Entry 7A4F (electron microscopy, 3.50 A resolution); this record covers chains BG and EI of the 120 polymer chains in the assembly.

Chain BG (and EI):
Name: Antitermination protein N, 6,7-dimethyl-8-ribityllumazine synthase
Organism: Escherichia virus lambda
Notes: EC 2.5.1.78; chain EI of this document is another copy of the same molecule, construct and numbering; everything in this record applies to it too
Reference sequence: chimeric construct of P03045, O66529: residues 7-23 from P03045 (REGN_LAMBD) positions 6-22 (UniProt number = residue number - 1); residues 32-101 from O66529 positions 85-154 (UniProt number = residue number + 53); residues 114-197 from O66529 positions 1-84 (UniProt number = residue number - 113)
Amino-acid sequence (197 residues; numbered 1 to 197; the number before each row is that of its first residue):
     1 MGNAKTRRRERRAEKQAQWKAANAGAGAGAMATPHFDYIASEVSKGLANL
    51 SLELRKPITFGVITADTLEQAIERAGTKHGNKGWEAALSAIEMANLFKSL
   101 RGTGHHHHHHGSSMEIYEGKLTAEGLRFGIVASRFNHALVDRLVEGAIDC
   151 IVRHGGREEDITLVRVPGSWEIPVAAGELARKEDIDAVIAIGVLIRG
Unresolved in the structure: 1-31, 103-112, 197 (chain EI: 1-31, 103-111, 197)
Construct notes: cloning artifact (1-6); linker (24-31, 102-113); engineered mutation E115 (Gln2 in O66529)
Curated features (UniProtKB/Swiss-Prot):
  - active site: H35 (Proton donor)
  - binding site ((2S)-2-hydroxy-3-oxobutyl phosphate): A32, T33, R74
  - binding site (5-amino-6-(D-ribitylamino)uracil): F60, K82, F135, N136, S169 to E171, V193 to I195

Chain BG / chain EI interface:
Pairs across the interface (15):
  I72(BG) - I72(EI)  hydrophobic
  G76(BG) - N136(EI)
  G76(BG) - H137(EI)
  G76(BG) - A138(EI)
  T77(BG) - L68(EI)
  T77(BG) - N136(EI)
  K78(BG) - F135(EI)
  K78(BG) - N136(EI)  hydrogen bond (backbone-side chain)
  K78(BG) - I195(EI)
  K78(BG) - R196(EI)
  N81(BG) - H137(EI)
  R142(BG) - H137(EI)
  R142(BG) - A138(EI)
  D149(BG) - R134(EI)  salt bridge
  R153(BG) - R134(EI)
Also at the interface, not in a pair above, chain BG (10 interface residues in all): E69, E73
Also at the interface, not in a pair above, chain EI (10 interface residues in all): D141

Overview:
The chain BG/chain EI interface involves 10 residues from each chain, with 1 hydrogen bond and 1 salt bridge.
Among the polar pairs are D149(BG)-R134(EI) and K78(BG)-N136(EI). UniProt lists active-site residue H35(BG), 3
(2S)-2-hydroxy-3-oxobutyl phosphate-binding residues and 10 residues binding 5-amino-6-(D-ribitylamino)uracil
on chain BG.
Both chains are Antitermination protein N, 6,7-dimethyl-8-ribityllumazine synthase (Escherichia virus lambda).
Entry 7A4F (Aquifex aeolicus lumazine synthase-derived nucleocapsid variant NC-1 (120-mer)) was determined by
electron microscopy together with 7A4G, 7A4H, 7A4I and 7A4J from the same study.
